PDB entry 5SBA | X-ray diffraction, 2.25 A resolution | chains A and F of the 6 polymer chains in the assembly

Chain A:
Protein: Tubulin alpha-1B chain
Source organism: Bos taurus
Reference sequence: P81947 (TBA1B_BOVIN); numbering as in UniProt (aligned over 1-451)
Sequence (451 residues; each row starts with the number of its first residue):
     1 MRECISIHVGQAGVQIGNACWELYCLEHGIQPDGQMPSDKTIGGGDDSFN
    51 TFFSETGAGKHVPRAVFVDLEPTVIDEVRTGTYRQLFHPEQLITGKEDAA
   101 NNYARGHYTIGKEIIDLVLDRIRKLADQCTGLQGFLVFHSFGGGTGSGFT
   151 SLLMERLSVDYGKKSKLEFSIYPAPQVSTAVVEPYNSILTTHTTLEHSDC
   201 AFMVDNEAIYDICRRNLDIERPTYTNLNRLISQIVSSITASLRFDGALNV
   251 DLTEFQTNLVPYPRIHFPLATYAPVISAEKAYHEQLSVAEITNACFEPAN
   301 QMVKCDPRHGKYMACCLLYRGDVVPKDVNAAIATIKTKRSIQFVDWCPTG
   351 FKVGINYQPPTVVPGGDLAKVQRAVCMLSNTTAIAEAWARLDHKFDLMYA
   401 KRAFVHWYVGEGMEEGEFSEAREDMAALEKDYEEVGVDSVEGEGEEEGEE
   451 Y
Not modelled in the structure: 439-451
Metal / ion sites: Ca2+: Asp-39, Thr-41, Gly-44, Glu-55
Residues lining bound ligands: GTP (guanosine-5'-triphosphate): Gly-10, Gln-11, Ala-12, Gln-15, Ile-16, Asp-69, Asp-98, Ala-99, Ala-100, Asn-101, Ser-140, Gly-142, Gly-143, Gly-144, Thr-145, Gly-146, Ile-171, Pro-173, Val-177, Ser-178, Thr-179, Glu-183, Asn-206, Tyr-224, Leu-227, Asn-228, Ile-231

Chain F:
Protein: Tubulin-Tyrosine Ligase
Source organism: Gallus gallus
Reference sequence: E1BQ43 (E1BQ43_CHICK); residues 1-378 here = UniProt positions 1-378
Sequence (384 residues; numbered 1 to 384; the number before each row is that of its first residue):
     1 MYTFVVRDENSSVYAEVSRLLLATGQWKRLRKDNPRFNLMLGERNRLPFG
    51 RLGHEPGLVQLVNYYRGADKLCRKASLVKLIKTSPELSESCTWFPESYVI
   101 YPTNLKTPVAPAQNGIRHLINNTRTDEREVFLAAYNRRREGREGNVWIAK
   151 SSAGAKGEGILISSEASELLDFIDEQGQVHVIQKYLEKPLLLEPGHRKFD
   201 IRSWVLVDHLYNIYLYREGVLRTSSEPYNSANFQDKTCHLTNHCIQKEYS
   251 KNYGRYEEGNEMFFEEFNQYLMDALNTTLENSILLQIKHIIRSCLMCIEP
   301 AISTKHLHYQSFQLFGFDFMVDEELKVWLIEVNGAPACAQKLYAELCQGI
   351 VDVAISSVFPLADTGQKTSQPTSIFIKLHHHHHH
Not modelled in the structure: 103-124, 153-158, 175-178, 363-372, 381-384
Sequence notes: expression tag (379-384)
Metal / ion sites: Mg2+: Glu-331, Asn-333 (together with AMP-PCP)
Residues lining bound ligands: AMP-PCP (ACP; phosphomethylphosphonic acid adenylate ester): Lys-74, Pro-95, Ile-148, Lys-150, Gln-183, Lys-184, Tyr-185, Leu-186, Lys-198, Asp-200, Arg-202, Arg-222, His-239, Leu-240, Thr-241, Asn-242, Asp-318, Met-320, Ile-330, Glu-331, Asn-333

How chain A and chain F interact:
Contacting residue pairs (23):
  Gln-176(A) / Pro-56(F)
  Glu-207(A) / His-54(F)  salt bridge
  Glu-297(A) / His-306(F)  salt bridge
  Pro-298(A) / Leu-307(F)  hydrophobic
  Lys-304(A) / His-54(F)
  Lys-304(A) / His-308(F)
  Cys-305(A) / His-308(F)
  Asp-306(A) / Arg-66(F)
  Arg-308(A) / Pro-300(F)  hydrogen bond (side chain-backbone)
  Arg-308(A) / Ala-301(F)  hydrogen bond (side chain-backbone)
  Arg-308(A) / Ile-302(F)
  Arg-308(A) / Ser-303(F)  hydrogen bond (side chain-backbone)
  His-309(A) / Arg-66(F)  hydrogen bond (side chain-backbone)
  His-309(A) / Gly-67(F)  hydrogen bond (side chain-backbone)
  His-309(A) / Ala-301(F)
  Ser-340(A) / Pro-300(F)
  Ser-340(A) / Ala-301(F)
  Glu-386(A) / Gly-50(F)
  Glu-386(A) / Arg-66(F)  salt bridge
  Arg-390(A) / Gly-50(F)
  Arg-390(A) / His-54(F)
  His-393(A) / Arg-51(F)
  Glu-433(A) / Arg-46(F)  salt bridge
Interface residues without a listed pair, chain A (16 interface residues in all): Ala-299, Lys-338
Interface residues without a listed pair, chain F (15 interface residues in all): Gly-53

In short:
Chain A and chain F form an interface of 16 and 15 residues respectively; the contacts include 5 hydrogen
bonds and 4 salt bridges. Among the polar pairs are Glu-207(A)/His-54(F), Glu-297(A)/His-306(F) and
Glu-386(A)/Arg-66(F). Chain A binds GTP. Chain F binds AMP-PCP.
Here chain A is Tubulin alpha-1B chain (Bos taurus) and chain F is Tubulin-Tyrosine Ligase (Gallus gallus).
Entry 5SBA (Tubulin-maytansinoid-4b-complex) was determined by X-ray diffraction together with 5SB8, 5SB9,
5SBB, 5SBC, 5SBD and 5SBE from the same study.
